Entry 1DO1 (X-ray diffraction, 1.50 A resolution); this record covers chain A.

Chain A:
Name: Myoglobin
From: Physeter catodon
UniProt: P02185 (MYG_PHYCA); numbering as in UniProt (aligned over 1-153)
Sequence (154 residues; each row starts with the number of its first residue; numbering starts at 0):
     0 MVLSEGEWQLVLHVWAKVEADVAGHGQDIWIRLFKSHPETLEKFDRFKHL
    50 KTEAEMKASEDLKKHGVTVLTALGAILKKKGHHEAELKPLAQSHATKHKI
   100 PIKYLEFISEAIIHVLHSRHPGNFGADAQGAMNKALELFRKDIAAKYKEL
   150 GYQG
Unresolved in the structure: 0
Differences from the reference sequence: modified residue (0); engineered mutation Trp-29 (Leu in P02185), Asn-122 (Asp in P02185)
Modified positions: Met-0 (N-formylmethionine; FME)

In short:
Chain A is Myoglobin (Physeter catodon); the structure, Carbonmonoxy-myoglobin mutant L29W at 105K, was
determined by X-ray diffraction, deposited together with 1DO3, 1DO4 and 1DO7.
